4ZVU - chains B and F of the 6 polymer chains in the assembly; structure by X-ray diffraction, 2.60 A resolution.

# Chain B
Name: Caspase-7
Organism: Homo sapiens
Notes: EC 3.4.22.60
UniProtKB: P55210 (CASP7_HUMAN); residue numbers follow UniProt; this construct covers 199-303
Chain sequence (113 residues; numbered 199 to 311; the number before each row is that of its first residue):
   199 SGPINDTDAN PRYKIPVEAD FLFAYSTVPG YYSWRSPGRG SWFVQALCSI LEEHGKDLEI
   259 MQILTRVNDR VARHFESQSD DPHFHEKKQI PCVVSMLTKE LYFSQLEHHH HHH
Unresolved in the structure: 199-210, 304-311
Sequence notes: expression tag (304-311)
Swiss-Prot annotation at these positions:
  - region: Val226 to Gly238 (Loop L3), Glu274 to Ile288 (Loop L4)
  - site: Tyr223 (Involved in allosteric regulation)
  - modified residue: Arg233 (Microbial infection: ADP-riboxanated arginine), Ser239 (Phosphoserine)

# Chain F
Name: Tetrapeptide Inhibitor Ac-VEID-CHO
Chain sequence (5 residues; numbered 0 to 4; the number before each row is that of its first residue; numbering starts at 0):
     0 XVEIX
Modified / non-standard residues: ACE (acetyl group) at position 0; ASJ ((3S)-3-amino-4-hydroxybutanoic acid) at position 4

# Chain B / chain F interface
Residue-residue contacts - 16 pairs, chain B then chain F:
  Tyr230(B) - Ile3(F)  hydrophobic
  Ser231(B) - Glu2(F)
  Ser231(B) - Ile3(F)
  Ser231(B) - ASJ_4(F)  hydrogen bond (backbone-backbone)
  Trp232(B) - Val1(F)  hydrophobic
  Trp232(B) - Glu2(F)
  Trp232(B) - Ile3(F)  hydrophobic
  Arg233(B) - Val1(F)
  Arg233(B) - Glu2(F)  salt bridge
  Arg233(B) - Ile3(F)
  Arg233(B) - ASJ_4(F)
  Ser234(B) - Val1(F)
  Pro235(B) - ACE_0(F)
  Pro235(B) - Glu2(F)
  Ser275(B) - Val1(F)
  Gln276(B) - Val1(F)
Interface residues without a listed pair, chain B (10 interface residues in all): Trp240, Phe282

# Overview
10 residues of chain B and 5 residues of chain F are in contact; the contacts include 1 hydrogen bond and 1
salt bridge. Among the polar pairs are Arg233(B)-Glu2(F) and Ser231(B)-ASJ_4(F).
Here chain B is Caspase-7 (Homo sapiens) and chain F is Tetrapeptide Inhibitor Ac-VEID-CHO. Entry 4ZVU
(Caspase-7 wild-type bound to the caspase-6 cognate tetrapeptide inhibitor Ac-VEID-cho) was determined by
X-ray diffraction together with 4ZVO, 4ZVP, 4ZVQ, 4ZVR, 4ZVS and 4ZVT from the same study.
